Entry 6DZK (electron microscopy, 3.60 A resolution); this record covers chains A and H of the 23 polymer chains in the assembly.

Chain A:
Molecule: 16S rRNA
Organism: Mycobacterium smegmatis str. MC2 155
Sequence (1511 nucleotides; each row starts with the number of its first residue):
     7 UUUGGAGAGUUUGAUCCUGGCUCAGGACGAACGCUGGCGGCGUGCUUAAC
    57 ACAUGCAAGUCGAACGGAAAGGCCCUUUCGGGGGUACUCGAGUGGCGAAC
   107 GGGUGAGUAACACGUGGGUGAUCUGCCCUGCACUUUGGGAUAAGCCUGGG
   157 AAACUGGGUCUAAUACCGAAUACACCCUGCUGGUCGCAUGGCCUGGUAGG
   207 GGAAAGCUUUUGCGGUGUGGGAUGGGCCCGCGGCCUAUCAGCUUGUUGGU
   257 GGGGUGAUGGCCUACCAAGGCGACGACGGGUAGCCGGCCUGAGAGGGUGA
   307 CCGGCCACACUGGGACUGAGAUACGGCCCAGACUCCUACGGGAGGCAGCA
   357 GUGGGGAAUAUUGCACAAUGGGCGCAAGCCUGAUGCAGCGACGCCGCGUG
   407 AGGGAUGACGGCCUUCGGGUUGUAAACCUCUUUCAGCACAGACGAAGCGC
   457 AAGUGACGGUAUGUGCAGAAGAAGGACCGGCCAACUACGUGCCAGCAGCC
   507 GCGGUAAUACGUAGGGUCCGAGCGUUGUCCGGAAUUACUGGGCGUAAAGA
   557 GCUCGUAGGUGGUUUGUCGCGUUGUUCGUGAAAACUCACAGCUUAACUGU
   607 GGGCGUGCGGGCGAUACGGGCAGACUAGAGUACUGCAGGGGAGACUGGAA
   657 UUCCUGGUGUAGCGGUGGAAUGCGCAGAUAUCAGGAGGAACACCGGUGGC
   707 GAAGGCGGGUCUCUGGGCAGUAACUGACGCUGAGGAGCGAAAGCGUGGGG
   757 AGCGAACAGGAUUAGAUACCCUGGUAGUCCACGCCGUAAACGGUGGGUAC
   807 UAGGUGUGGGUUUCCUUCCUUGGGAUCCGUGCCGUAGCUAACGCAUUAAG
   857 UACCCCGCCUGGGGAGUACGGCCGCAAGGCUAAAACUCAAAGGAAUUGAC
   907 GGGGGCCCGCACAAGCGGCGGAGCAUGUGGAUUAAUUCGAUGCAACGCGA
   957 AGAACCUUACCUGGGUUUGACAUGCACAGGACGCCGGCAGAGAUGUCGGU
  1007 UCCCUUGUGGCCUGUGUGCAGGUGGUGCAUGGCUGUCGUCAGCUCGUGUC
  1057 GUGAGAUGUUGGGUUAAGUCCCGCAACGAGCGCAACCCUUGUCUCAUGUU
  1107 GCCAGCACGUUAUGGUGGGGACUCGUGAGAGACUGCCGGGGUCAACUCGG
  1157 AGGAAGGUGGGGAUGACGUCAAGUCAUCAUGCCCCUUAUGUCCAGGGCUU
  1207 CACACAUGCUACAAUGGCCGGUACAAAGGGCUGCGAUGCCGUGAGGUGGA
  1257 GCGAAUCCUUUCAAAGCCGGUCUCAGUUCGGAUCGGGGUCUGCAACUCGA
  1307 CCCCGUGAAGUCGGAGUCGCUAGUAAUCGCAGAUCAGCAACGCUGCGGUG
  1357 AAUACGUUCCCGGGCCUUGUACACACCGCCCGUCACGUCAUGAAAGUCGG
  1407 UAACACCCGAAGCCGGUGGCCUAACCCUUGUGGAGGGAGCCGUCGAAGGU
  1457 GGGAUCGGCGAUUGGGACGAAGUCGUAACAAGGUAGCCGUACCGGAAGGU
  1507 GCGGCUGGAUC

Chain H:
Name: 30S ribosomal protein S8
Organism: Mycobacterium smegmatis (strain ATCC 700084 / mc(2)155)
Reference sequence: A0QSG3 (RS8_MYCS2); residue numbers follow UniProt; this construct covers 2-132
Chain sequence (131 residues; row label = number of the first residue in the row):
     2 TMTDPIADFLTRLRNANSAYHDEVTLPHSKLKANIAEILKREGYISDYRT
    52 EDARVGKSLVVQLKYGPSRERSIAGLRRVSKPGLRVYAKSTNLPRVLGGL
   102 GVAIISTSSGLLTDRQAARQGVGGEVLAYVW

Chain A / chain H interface:
Contacting residue pairs - 58 pairs, chain A then chain H:
  U7(A) with Arg96(H), hydrogen bond to the base; Ala119(H), base contact
  U566(A) with Thr4(H), hydrogen bond to the sugar
  G567(A) with Thr4(H), sugar contact; Pro83(H), phosphate contact; Arg86(H), salt bridge to the phosphate
  G568(A) with Pro6(H), phosphate contact
  U569(A) with Pro6(H), phosphate contact; His29(H), phosphate contact; Ser30(H), hydrogen bond to the phosphate
  U570(A) with Ser30(H), phosphate contact; Lys31(H), hydrogen bond to the phosphate
  G577(A) with Tyr88(H), hydrogen bond to the base
  U578(A) with Tyr88(H), sugar contact
  U579(A) with Tyr88(H), phosphate contact; Ala89(H), sugar contact; Lys90(H), salt bridge to the phosphate; Gly124(H), hydrogen bond to the sugar; Gly125(H), sugar contact
  G580(A) with Lys90(H), salt bridge to the phosphate; Ser91(H), hydrogen bond to the phosphate; Gly122(H), sugar contact
  A620(A) with Ser109(H), sugar contact
  A622(A) with Ser107(H), hydrogen bond to the base; Thr108(H), hydrogen bond to the base; Ser109(H), base contact; Gly111(H), sugar contact
  C623(A) with Lys31(H), salt bridge to the phosphate; Ser107(H), hydrogen bond to the sugar; Glu126(H), hydrogen bond to the sugar
  U632(A) with Val56(H), phosphate contact
  A633(A) with Arg55(H), sugar contact; Val56(H), phosphate contact
  G735(A) with Thr2(H), sugar contact
  C736(A) with Thr2(H), sugar contact
  G803(A) with Thr2(H), hydrogen bond to the base
  U804(A) with Thr2(H), hydrogen bond to the sugar
  A805(A) with Asp9(H), sugar contact; Arg13(H), hydrogen bond to the sugar
  C806(A) with Arg13(H), sugar contact; Asn16(H), base contact
  U807(A) with Ala20(H), phosphate contact; His22(H), phosphate contact
  A808(A) with Ala20(H), phosphate contact; His22(H), salt bridge to the phosphate
  G856(A) with Asn16(H), base contact
  U857(A) with Arg15(H), sugar contact; Asn16(H), hydrogen bond to the base
  A858(A) with Ala8(H), sugar contact; Thr12(H), sugar contact; Arg15(H), salt bridge to the phosphate
  C859(A) with Thr4(H), base contact; Asp5(H), hydrogen bond to the sugar; Lys82(H), salt bridge to the phosphate; Pro83(H), sugar contact
  C860(A) with Thr4(H), sugar contact; Lys82(H), phosphate contact; Pro83(H), phosphate contact
Other interface residues (no listed pair), chain A (32 interface residues in all): U8, U571, U621, G624
Other interface residues (no listed pair), chain H (37 interface residues in all): Met3, Gly57, Val123

Overview:
The interface between chain A and chain H involves 32 residues on one side and 37 on the other; the contacts
include 16 hydrogen bonds and 7 salt bridges. Among the polar pairs are U7(A)-Arg96(H), G577(A)-Tyr88(H) and
A622(A)-Ser107(H).
Chain A is 16S rRNA (Mycobacterium smegmatis str. MC2 155) and chain H is 30S ribosomal protein S8
(Mycobacterium smegmatis (strain ATCC 700084 / mc(2)155)); the structure, Cryo-EM Structure of Mycobacterium
smegmatis C(minus) 30S ribosomal subunit with MPY, was determined by electron microscopy, deposited together
with 6DZP and 6DZI.
